Entry 4FA8 (X-ray diffraction, 2.20 A resolution); this record covers chains A and B of the 6 polymer chains in the assembly.

== Chain A (and B) ==
Molecule: Secreted protein BARF1
From: Human herpesvirus 4
Notes: chain B of this document is another copy of the same molecule, construct and numbering; everything in this record applies to it too
UniProt: P0CW72 (BARF1_EBVG); numbering as in UniProt (aligned over 19-221)
Amino-acid sequence (203 residues; row label = number of the first residue in the row):
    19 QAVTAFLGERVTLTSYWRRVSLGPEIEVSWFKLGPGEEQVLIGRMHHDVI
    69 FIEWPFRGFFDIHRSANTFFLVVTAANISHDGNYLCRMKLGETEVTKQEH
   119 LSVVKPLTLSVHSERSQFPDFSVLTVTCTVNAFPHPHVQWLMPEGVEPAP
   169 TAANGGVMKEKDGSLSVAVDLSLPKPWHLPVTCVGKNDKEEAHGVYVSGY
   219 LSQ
Disordered / not traced: 19, 162-173, 220-221 (chain B: 19, 162-173, 221)
Disulfide bonds: C146-C201
Covalently attached groups: N-acetylglucosamine (NAG) linked to N95
Swiss-Prot annotation at these positions:
  - glycosylation: N95 (N-linked (GlcNAc...) asparagine)
What the authors report for this chain:
  - post-translational modification sites: N95
  - conformationally variable residues (loop rearrangement, side-chain flip): R36 to S39

== How chain A and chain B interact ==
Contacting residue pairs - 63 pairs, chain A then chain B:
  F24(A) with R133(B)
  G26(A) with Q135(B)
  E27(A) with R133(B), salt bridge; Q135(B); F139(B)
  V122(A) with Y218(B), hydrophobic
  P124(A) with S131(B)
  L125(A) with V129(B); H130(B)
  T126(A) with V129(B); H130(B)
  L127(A) with L127(B); S128(B); V129(B), hydrogen bond (backbone-backbone)
  S128(A) with L127(B); S128(B), hydrogen bond
  V129(A) with L125(B); T126(B); L127(B), hydrogen bond (backbone-backbone)
  H130(A) with L125(B); T126(B)
  S131(A) with P124(B); E208(B)
  R133(A) with F24(B); E27(B), salt bridge
  Q135(A) with G26(B)
  F139(A) with E27(B)
  P152(A) with Y218(B)
  N205(A) with Y218(B)
  D206(A) with Y218(B), hydrogen bond
  K207(A) with S216(B), hydrogen bond (backbone-side chain); G217(B); Y218(B)
  E208(A) with S131(B); Y214(B), hydrogen bond; S216(B); G217(B); Y218(B)
  E209(A) with Y214(B); V215(B), hydrogen bond (backbone-backbone); S216(B), hydrogen bond (backbone-backbone)
  A210(A) with V213(B)
  H211(A) with G212(B); V213(B), hydrogen bond (backbone-backbone); V215(B)
  G212(A) with H211(B)
  V213(A) with A210(B); H211(B), hydrogen bond (backbone-backbone)
  Y214(A) with E208(B), hydrogen bond; E209(B)
  V215(A) with E209(B), hydrogen bond (backbone-backbone); H211(B)
  S216(A) with K207(B), hydrogen bond (side chain-backbone); E208(B); E209(B), hydrogen bond (backbone-backbone)
  G217(A) with K207(B); E208(B)
  Y218(A) with V122(B), hydrophobic; P152(B); N205(B); D206(B), hydrogen bond; K207(B); E208(B)
Also at the interface, not in a pair above, chain A (32 interface residues in all): T22, L219
Also at the interface, not in a pair above, chain B (34 interface residues in all): T22, S134, L219, S220

== Summary ==
The interface between chain A and chain B involves 32 residues on one side and 34 on the other, with 15
hydrogen bonds and 2 salt bridges. Among the polar pairs are E27(A)-R133(B), S128(A)-S128(B) and
D206(A)-Y218(B). N-acetylglucosamine is covalently linked to N95(A). From the paper: a modification site at
N95(A); conformational variability at R36(A).
Chain A and chain B are both Secreted protein BARF1 (Human herpesvirus 4); the structure, Multi-pronged
modulation of cytokine signaling, was determined by X-ray diffraction.
